Entry 6EN1 (X-ray diffraction, 2.67 A resolution); this record covers chains A and B of the 4 polymer chains in the assembly.

# Chain A (and B)
Molecule: Int protein
Organism: Enterococcus faecalis
Notes: engineered mutation(s): R225K; chain B of this document is another copy of the same molecule, construct and numbering; everything in this record applies to it too
UniProtKB: Q7BP35 (Q7BP35_ENTFL); residue numbers follow UniProt; this construct covers 82-397
Chain sequence (317 residues; numbered 81 to 397; the number before each row is that of its first residue):
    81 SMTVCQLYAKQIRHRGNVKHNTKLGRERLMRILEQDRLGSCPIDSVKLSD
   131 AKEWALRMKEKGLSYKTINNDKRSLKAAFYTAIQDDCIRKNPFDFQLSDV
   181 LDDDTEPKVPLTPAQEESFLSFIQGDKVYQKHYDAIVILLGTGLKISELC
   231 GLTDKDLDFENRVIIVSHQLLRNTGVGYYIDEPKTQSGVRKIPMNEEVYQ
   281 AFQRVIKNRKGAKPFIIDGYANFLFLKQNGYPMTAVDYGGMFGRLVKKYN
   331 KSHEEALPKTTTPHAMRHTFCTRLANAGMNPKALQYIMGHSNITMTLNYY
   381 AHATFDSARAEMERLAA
Unresolved in the structure: 397
Sequence notes: expression tag (81); conflict K225 (Arg in Q7BP35)
What the authors report for this chain:
  - binding site for the 45-nt DNA strand: N101, N150, R153, R252
  - conformationally variable residues (loop rearrangement): E262 to T265
  - mutagenesis - R153A, R153A/Y160A: decreased catalytic activity on strand exchange
  - mutagenesis - R153A, R153A/Y160A: decreased catalytic activity on excision
  - mutagenesis - R153A/Y160A: unchanged catalytic activity
  - catalytic residues: Y379, Y380
  - mutagenesis - Y379F, Y380F: unchanged catalytic activity on cleave DNA
  - mutagenesis - Y379F/Y380F: abolished catalytic activity on cleave DNA
  - mutagenesis - Y380F: abolished catalytic activity on strand exchange
  - mutagenesis - Y379F: unchanged catalytic activity on strand exchange
  - mutagenesis - Y379F/Y380F: abolished catalytic activity on suicide CI5 DNA

# Interface between chain A and chain B
Contacting residue pairs (44; chain A residue first):
  N241(A) with R389(B)
  V243(A) with F385(B), hydrophobic
  K271(A) with F385(B)
  P273(A) with R389(B)
  L354(A) with L395(B), hydrophobic
  A357(A) with L395(B), hydrophobic
  G358(A) with R394(B)
  M359(A) with E391(B); M392(B), hydrophobic; L395(B), hydrophobic
  N360(A) with E391(B), hydrogen bond (backbone-side chain)
  P361(A) with L377(B), hydrophobic
  K362(A) with L377(B), hydrogen bond (side chain-backbone); Y380(B), hydrogen bond (side chain-backbone); A381(B); A383(B)
  A363(A) with A383(B), hydrophobic; A388(B)
  I367(A) with A388(B), hydrophobic
  I373(A) with L377(B), hydrophobic
  T374(A) with T374(B)
  L377(A) with P361(B), hydrophobic; K362(B); I373(B), hydrophobic; L377(B), hydrophobic
  Y380(A) with K362(B)
  A381(A) with K362(B)
  A383(A) with K362(B); A363(B), hydrophobic
  F385(A) with V243(B), hydrophobic; K271(B); Y366(B)
  A388(A) with Y366(B), hydrophobic; I367(B), hydrophobic
  R389(A) with N241(B); P273(B)
  E391(A) with M359(B); N360(B), hydrogen bond (side chain-backbone)
  M392(A) with F350(B), hydrophobic; M359(B), hydrophobic; I367(B), hydrophobic
  R394(A) with G358(B)
  L395(A) with A357(B); M359(B), hydrophobic
Other interface residues (no listed pair), chain A (31 interface residues in all): G221, I272, F350, Y366, S387
Other interface residues (no listed pair), chain B (32 interface residues in all): G221, L354, N378, H382, S387

# Overview
The interface between chain A and chain B involves 31 residues on one side and 32 on the other; the contacts
include 4 hydrogen bonds. Among the polar pairs are N360(A)-E391(B), K362(A)-L377(B) and K362(A)-Y380(B). The
paper reports catalytic residues Y379(A) and Y380(A); R153A and R153A/Y160A of chain A reduce catalytic
activity on strand exchange; 5 substitutions were tested in all.
Both chains are Int protein (Enterococcus faecalis). Entry 6EN1 (Structure of the Tn1549 transposon Integrase
(aa 82-397, R225K) in complex with a circular intermediate DNA ...) was determined by X-ray diffraction (same
publication as 6EMY, 6EMZ, 6EN0 and 6EN2).
